8GM1 - chain A; structure by X-ray diffraction, 1.85 A resolution.

[Chain A]
Molecule: Cytochrome P450
Organism: Rhodopseudomonas palustris HaA2
UniProtKB: Q2IU02 (Q2IU02_RHOP2); residues 2-409 here correspond to UniProt positions 3-410 (UniProt number = residue number + 1)
Chain sequence (410 residues; each row starts with the number of its first residue; numbering starts at 0):
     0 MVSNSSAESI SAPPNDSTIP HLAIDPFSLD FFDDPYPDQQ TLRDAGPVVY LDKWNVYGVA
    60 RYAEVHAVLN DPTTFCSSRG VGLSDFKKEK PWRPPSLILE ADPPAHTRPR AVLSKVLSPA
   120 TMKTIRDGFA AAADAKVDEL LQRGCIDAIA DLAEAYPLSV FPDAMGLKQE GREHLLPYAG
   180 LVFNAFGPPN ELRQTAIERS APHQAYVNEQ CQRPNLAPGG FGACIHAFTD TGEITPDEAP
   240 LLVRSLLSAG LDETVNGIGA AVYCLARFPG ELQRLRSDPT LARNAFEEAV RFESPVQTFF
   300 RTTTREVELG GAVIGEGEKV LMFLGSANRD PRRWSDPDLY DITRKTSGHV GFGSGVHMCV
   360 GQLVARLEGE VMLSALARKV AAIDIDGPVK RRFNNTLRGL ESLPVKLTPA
Unresolved in the structure: 0-16
Sequence notes: initiating methionine (0); expression tag (1); engineered mutation Glu252 (Thr253 in Q2IU02)
Metal / ion sites: heme Fe near Cys358 (its only coordinating residue here)
Residues lining bound ligands:
  - 4-methoxybenzoic acid (ANN): Arg92, Ser95, Ile97, Leu98, Val181, Phe182, Phe185, Arg243, Ser244, Ser247, Ala248, Glu252, Phe298
  - heme (HEM): Leu68, Val80, Ile97, Leu98, His105, Arg109, Leu112, Leu116, Phe160, Ser244, Leu245, Ala248, Gly249, Glu252, Thr253, Phe285, Val289, Pro294, Val295, Phe298, Arg300, Leu323, Gly350, Phe351, Gly352, Val355, His356, Cys358, Val359, Gly360, Val363, Ala364

[Summary]
Chain A binds heme and 4-methoxybenzoic acid.
Chain A is Cytochrome P450 (Rhodopseudomonas palustris HaA2); the structure, Crystal structure of
T252E-CYP199A4 in complex with 4-methoxybenzoic acid soaked with 1 mM hydrogen peroxide, was determined by
X-ray diffraction, deposited together with 8GLY, 8GLZ and 8GM2.
